3N9B - chain A; structure by X-ray diffraction, 1.92 A resolution.

Chain A:
Name: Probable ATP-dependent DNA ligase
Source organism: Pseudomonas aeruginosa
Notes: fragment: Phosphoesterase Domain
Reference sequence: Q9I1X7 (Q9I1X7_PSEAE); numbering as in UniProt (aligned over 17-187)
Sequence (171 residues; each row starts with the number of its first residue):
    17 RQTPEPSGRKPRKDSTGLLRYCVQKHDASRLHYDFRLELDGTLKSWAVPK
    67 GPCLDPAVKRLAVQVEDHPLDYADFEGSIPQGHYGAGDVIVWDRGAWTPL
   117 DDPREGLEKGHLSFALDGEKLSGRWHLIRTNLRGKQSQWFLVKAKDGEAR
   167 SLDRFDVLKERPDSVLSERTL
Not modelled in the structure: 17-33, 98-101, 186-187
Ion coordination: Mn2+: H42, H48, D50 (together with sulfate ion); yttrium (III) ion (4 sites), coordinated by E124, E135, D179, E184
UniProt features mapped onto this chain:
  - binding site (Mn(2+)): H42, H48, D50
  - site: H84 (Transition state stabilizer)
  - mutagenesis: E21 (E21A: Loss of 3'-phosphatase activity (in PE domain)), Q40 (Q40A: 41% ribonuclease activity, 7% 3'-phosphatase activity (in PE domain)), H42 (H42A: Loss of ribonuclease and 3'-phosphatase activity (in PE domain)), R46 (R46A: 16% ribonuclease activity, 20% 3'-phosphatase activity (in PE domain)), H48 (H48A: Loss of ribonuclease and 3'-phosphatase activity (in PE domain)), D50 (D50A: Loss of nuclease and 3'-phosphatase activity (in PE domain)), R52 (R52A: Loss of nuclease and 3'-phosphatase activity (in PE domain)), E54 (E54A: Nearly wild-type nuclease and 3'-phosphatase activity (in PE domain)), K66 (K66A: 3% ribonuclease activity, 28% 3'-phosphatase activity (in PE domain)), R76 (R76A: 1% ribonuclease activity, 16% 3'-phosphatase activity (in PE domain)), E82 (E82A: Selective loss of 3'-phosphatase activity (in PE domain)), D83 (D83A: 57% ribonuclease activity, 50% 3'-phosphatase activity (in PE domain)), 2 further mutagenesis entries in UniProt

Overview:
The Mn2+ site is built by H42, H48 and D50. D179 and E184 coordinate a yttrium (III) ion ion. Curated
annotation (UniProt) lists 3 Mn2+-binding residues and 14 mutagenesis sites.
Chain A is Probable ATP-dependent DNA ligase (Pseudomonas aeruginosa); the structure, Crystal Structure of the
P. aeruginosa LigD phosphoesterase domain, was determined by X-ray diffraction, deposited together with 3N9D.
